Entry 4ZRE (X-ray diffraction, 2.00 A resolution); this record covers chain A.

Chain A:
Molecule: LIP1, secretory lipase (Family 3)
Organism: Malassezia globosa
UniProt: A8PUY1 (A8PUY1_MALGO); numbering as in UniProt (aligned over 20-304)
Amino-acid sequence (285 residues; numbered 20 to 304; the number before each row is that of its first residue):
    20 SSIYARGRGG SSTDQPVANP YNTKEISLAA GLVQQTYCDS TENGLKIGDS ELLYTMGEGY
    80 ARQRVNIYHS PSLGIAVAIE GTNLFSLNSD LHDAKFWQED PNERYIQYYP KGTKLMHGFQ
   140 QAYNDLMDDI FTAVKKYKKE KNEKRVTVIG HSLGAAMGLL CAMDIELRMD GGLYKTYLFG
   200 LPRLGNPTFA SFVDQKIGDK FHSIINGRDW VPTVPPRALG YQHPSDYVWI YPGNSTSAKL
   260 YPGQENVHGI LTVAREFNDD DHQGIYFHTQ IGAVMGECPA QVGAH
Disordered / not traced: 20-25
Sequence notes: engineered mutation Asp278 (Phe in A8PUY1)
Cystine bridges: Cys57-Cys297
Covalently attached groups: N-acetylglucosamine (NAG) linked to Asn253
UniProt features mapped onto this chain:
  - active site: Ser171 (Nucleophile), Asp228, His281
  - glycosylation: Thr32 (O-linked (Man...) threonine), Asn253 (N-linked (GlcNAc...) asparagine)
  - mutagenesis: Leu103 (L103G: Leads to increased activity on pNP-C8 by approximately 2-fold), Phe104 (F104G: Leads to an approximate 40% decrease in pNP-C8 activity), Trp116 (W116A: Decreases the optimum temperatures to 20 degrees Celsius and shifts the optimum pH from 6 to 4 ...), Trp229 (W229A: Decreases considerably specific activity; W229F: Decreases the optimum temperatures to 20 degrees Celsius and shifts the optimum pH from 6 to 5 ...), Asn277 (N277D: Increases thermostability. Decreases considerably specific activity; N277F: Shows a clear preference for short- and medium-chain p-NP esters (C4 to C8) ...), Gln282 (Q282L: Leads to the ability to hydrolyze triacylglycerol (TAG). Also acquires ability to synthesize TAGs by esterification of glycerol and fatty acids)

In short:
Covalently linked N-acetylglucosamine: at Asn253. From UniProt: 3 active-site residues and 6 mutagenesis
sites.
Chain A is LIP1, secretory lipase (Family 3) (Malassezia globosa); the structure, Crystal structure of SMG1
F278D mutant, was determined by X-ray diffraction, deposited together with 4ZRD.
